6P3L - chains A and B; structure by X-ray diffraction, 1.57 A resolution.

# Chain A (and B)
Name: SnoaL-like domain protein
Organism: Mycobacterium hassiacum (strain DSM 44199 / CIP 105218 / JCM 12690 / 3849)
Notes: EC 5.3.3.1; chain B of this document is another copy of the same molecule, construct and numbering; everything in this record applies to it too
Reference sequence: K5BJ73 (K5BJ73_MYCHD); residue numbers follow UniProt; this construct covers 1-123
Chain sequence (123 residues; each row starts with the number of its first residue):
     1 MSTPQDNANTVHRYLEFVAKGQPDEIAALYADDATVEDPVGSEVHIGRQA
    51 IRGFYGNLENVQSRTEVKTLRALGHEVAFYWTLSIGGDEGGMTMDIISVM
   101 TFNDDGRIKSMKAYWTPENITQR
Unresolved in the structure: 1, 86-90, 122-123
Residues lining bound ligands: guanidine (GAI): Tyr80, Asp95, Glu118, Asn119

# How chain A and chain B interact
Pairs across the interface (33):
  Val40(A) - Leu73(B)
  Val40(A) - Glu76(B)
  Thr69(A) - Tyr80(B)
  Arg71(A) - Asp95(B)  salt bridge
  Arg71(A) - Ile96(B)
  Arg71(A) - Ile97(B)
  Arg71(A) - Tyr114(B)  hydrogen bond (side chain-backbone)
  Arg71(A) - Trp115(B)
  Arg71(A) - Asn119(B)
  Leu73(A) - Val40(B)
  Leu73(A) - Tyr114(B)  hydrophobic
  Leu73(A) - Trp115(B)
  Leu73(A) - Thr116(B)
  Glu76(A) - Val40(B)
  Glu76(A) - Lys112(B)  salt bridge
  Glu76(A) - Tyr114(B)  hydrogen bond
  Ala78(A) - Tyr114(B)  hydrophobic
  Tyr80(A) - Tyr80(B)  hydrophobic
  Asp95(A) - Arg71(B)  salt bridge
  Ile96(A) - Arg71(B)
  Ile97(A) - Arg71(B)
  Ile97(A) - Ile97(B)  hydrophobic
  Val99(A) - Tyr114(B)
  Lys112(A) - Glu76(B)  salt bridge
  Tyr114(A) - Arg71(B)  hydrogen bond (backbone-side chain)
  Tyr114(A) - Leu73(B)  hydrophobic
  Tyr114(A) - Glu76(B)  hydrogen bond
  Tyr114(A) - Ala78(B)  hydrophobic
  Tyr114(A) - Val99(B)
  Trp115(A) - Arg71(B)
  Trp115(A) - Leu73(B)
  Thr116(A) - Leu73(B)
  Asn119(A) - Arg71(B)  hydrogen bond
Other interface residues (no listed pair), chain A (19 interface residues in all): Gly41, Gly74, Ala113
Other interface residues (no listed pair), chain B (20 interface residues in all): Gly41, Thr69, Gly74, Phe79, Ala113

# Summary
19 residues of chain A and 20 residues of chain B are in contact, with 5 hydrogen bonds and 4 salt bridges.
Polar pairs include Arg71(A)-Asp95(B), Glu76(A)-Lys112(B) and Arg71(A)-Tyr114(B). Bound to chain A: guanidine.
Both chains are SnoaL-like domain protein (Mycobacterium hassiacum (strain DSM 44199 / CIP 105218 / JCM 12690
/ 3849)). Entry 6P3L (Crystal Structure of Ketosteroid Isomerase from Mycobacterium hassiacum (mhKSI)) was
determined by X-ray diffraction together with 6P44 from the same study.
